PDB entry 6CER | X-ray diffraction, 2.69 A resolution | chains B and D of the 4 polymer chains in the assembly

[Chain B (and D)]
Molecule: Pyruvate dehydrogenase E1 component subunit beta, mitochondrial
From: Homo sapiens
Notes: EC 1.2.4.1; chain D of this document is another copy of the same molecule, construct and numbering; everything in this record applies to it too
UniProtKB: P11177 (ODPB_HUMAN); residues 1-329 here correspond to UniProt positions 31-359 (UniProt number = residue number + 30)
Chain sequence (331 residues; each row starts with the number of its first residue; numbers below 1 keep their minus sign (Gly-1 is residue -1)):
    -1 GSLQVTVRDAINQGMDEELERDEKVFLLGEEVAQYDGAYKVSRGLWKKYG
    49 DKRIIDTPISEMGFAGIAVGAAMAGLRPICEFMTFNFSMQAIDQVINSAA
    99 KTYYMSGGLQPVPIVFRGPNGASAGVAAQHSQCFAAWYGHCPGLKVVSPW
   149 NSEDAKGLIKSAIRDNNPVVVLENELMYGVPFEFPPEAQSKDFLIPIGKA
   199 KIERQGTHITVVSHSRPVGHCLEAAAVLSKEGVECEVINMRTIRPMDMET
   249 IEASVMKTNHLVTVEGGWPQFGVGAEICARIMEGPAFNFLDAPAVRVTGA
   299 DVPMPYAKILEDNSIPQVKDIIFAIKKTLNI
Unresolved in the structure: -1 (chain D: fully traced)
Sequence notes: expression tag (-1 to 0)
Ligand contacts: thiamine diphosphate (TPP): Glu28, Glu29, Ile57, Glu59, Met81, Phe85, Gln88, His128
Curated features (UniProtKB/Swiss-Prot):
  - binding site (thiamine diphosphate): Glu59
  - binding site (K(+)): Ile112, Ala160, Ile161, Asp163, Asn165
  - site: Asp289 (Important for interaction with DLAT)
  - modified residue: Tyr37 (Phosphotyrosine), Lys324 (N6-acetyllysine)
From the paper describing this entry:
  - catalytic residues: His128 (proposed by the authors, not directly observed)

[Interface between chain B and chain D]
Contacting residue pairs (94):
  Met60(B) - Gln88(D)
  Met87(B) - Met87(D)
  Met87(B) - Ile90(D)
  Met87(B) - Asn95(D)
  Gln88(B) - Met60(D)
  Ile90(B) - Met87(D)
  Ile90(B) - Ile90(D)  hydrophobic
  Ile90(B) - Trp135(D)  hydrophobic
  Asp91(B) - Met87(D)
  Ile94(B) - Gln130(D)
  Asn95(B) - Met87(D)
  Asn95(B) - Gln127(D)  hydrogen bond (backbone-side chain)
  Lys99(B) - Ala126(D)  hydrogen bond (side chain-backbone)
  Lys99(B) - Gln130(D)  hydrogen bond
  Lys99(B) - Trp266(D)
  Tyr102(B) - Pro301(D)
  Tyr102(B) - Pro303(D)
  Met103(B) - Ala126(D)  hydrophobic
  Met103(B) - Gln127(D)
  Ala126(B) - Lys99(D)  hydrogen bond (backbone-side chain)
  Ala126(B) - Met103(D)  hydrophobic
  Gln127(B) - Asn95(D)  hydrogen bond (side chain-backbone)
  Gln127(B) - Met103(D)
  Gln130(B) - Ile94(D)
  Gln130(B) - Lys99(D)  hydrogen bond
  Ala134(B) - Phe269(D)
  Trp135(B) - Ile90(D)  hydrophobic
  Trp135(B) - Ile94(D)  hydrophobic
  Trp135(B) - Trp135(D)  hydrogen bond (backbone-side chain)
  Trp135(B) - His138(D)
  Trp135(B) - Cys139(D)  hydrophobic
  Gly137(B) - Phe269(D)
  His138(B) - Trp135(D)
  His138(B) - Trp266(D)
  His138(B) - Gln268(D)  hydrogen bond (side chain-backbone)
  His138(B) - Phe269(D)
  Cys139(B) - Trp135(D)  hydrophobic
  Cys139(B) - Trp266(D)  hydrophobic
  Pro140(B) - Trp266(D)
  Pro140(B) - Asp299(D)
  Pro140(B) - Val300(D)
  Pro140(B) - Pro301(D)
  Ile241(B) - Phe269(D)  hydrophobic
  Arg242(B) - Gln268(D)
  Arg242(B) - Asp299(D)  salt bridge
  Met244(B) - Phe269(D)  hydrophobic
  Trp266(B) - His138(D)
  Trp266(B) - Cys139(D)  hydrophobic
  Trp266(B) - Pro140(D)
  Pro267(B) - Glu274(D)
  Gln268(B) - His138(D)  hydrogen bond (backbone-side chain)
  Gln268(B) - Arg242(D)
  Gln268(B) - Glu274(D)
  Phe269(B) - Ala134(D)
  Phe269(B) - Gly137(D)
  Phe269(B) - His138(D)
  Phe269(B) - Ile241(D)  hydrophobic
  Phe269(B) - Met244(D)  hydrophobic
  Phe269(B) - Phe269(D)
  Phe269(B) - Gly270(D)
  Phe269(B) - Val271(D)  hydrophobic
  Phe269(B) - Glu274(D)  hydrogen bond (backbone-side chain)
  Gly270(B) - Phe269(D)
  Val271(B) - Phe269(D)  hydrophobic
  Ala273(B) - Ala273(D)
  Ala273(B) - Glu274(D)
  Ala273(B) - Ala277(D)  hydrophobic
  Glu274(B) - Pro267(D)
  Glu274(B) - Gln268(D)
  Glu274(B) - Phe269(D)  hydrogen bond (side chain-backbone)
  Glu274(B) - Ala273(D)
  Glu274(B) - Arg294(D)  salt bridge
  Cys276(B) - Met280(D)
  Ala277(B) - Arg294(D)
  Met280(B) - Cys276(D)
  Met280(B) - Pro291(D)
  Met280(B) - Ala292(D)
  Glu281(B) - Ala292(D)
  Glu281(B) - Arg294(D)  salt bridge
  Phe285(B) - Phe285(D)  hydrophobic
  Phe285(B) - Pro291(D)  hydrophobic
  Pro291(B) - Met280(D)
  Pro291(B) - Phe285(D)  hydrophobic
  Ala292(B) - Met280(D)
  Ala292(B) - Glu281(D)
  Arg294(B) - Glu274(D)  salt bridge
  Arg294(B) - Ala277(D)
  Arg294(B) - Glu281(D)  salt bridge
  Asp299(B) - Pro140(D)
  Asp299(B) - Arg242(D)  salt bridge
  Val300(B) - Pro140(D)
  Pro301(B) - Tyr102(D)
  Pro301(B) - Pro140(D)
  Pro303(B) - Tyr102(D)
Also at the interface, not in a pair above, chain B (50 interface residues in all): Asn84, Ser96, Cys131, Arg278, Ile279, Leu288, Val293, Met302
Also at the interface, not in a pair above, chain D (49 interface residues in all): Asn84, Asp91, Ser96, Cys131, Arg278, Ile279, Val293, Met302

[Summary]
50 residues of chain B face 49 of chain D across their interface; the contacts include 11 hydrogen bonds and 6
salt bridges. Among the polar pairs are Arg242(B)-Asp299(D), Glu274(B)-Arg294(D) and Glu281(B)-Arg294(D).
Ligands of chain B: thiamine diphosphate. From the paper: the catalytic residue His128(B).
Both chains are Pyruvate dehydrogenase E1 component subunit beta, mitochondrial (Homo sapiens). Entry 6CER
(Human pyruvate dehydrogenase complex E1 component V138M mutation) was determined by X-ray diffraction,
deposited together with 6CFO.
